6NCP - chains B and F of the 3 polymer chains in the assembly; structure by X-ray diffraction, 2.76 A resolution.

[Chain B]
Name: ACS202 Fab light chain
Source organism: Homo sapiens
Notes: antibody fragment or engineered binder
Sequence (214 residues; row label = number of the first residue in the row):
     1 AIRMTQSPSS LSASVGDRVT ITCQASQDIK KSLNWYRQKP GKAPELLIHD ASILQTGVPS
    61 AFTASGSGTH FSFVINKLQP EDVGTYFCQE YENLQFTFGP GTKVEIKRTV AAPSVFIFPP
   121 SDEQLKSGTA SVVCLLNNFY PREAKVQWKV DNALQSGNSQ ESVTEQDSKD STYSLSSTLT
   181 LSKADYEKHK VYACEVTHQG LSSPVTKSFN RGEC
Disordered / not traced: 213-214
Disulfides: C23-C88, C134-C194
Ligand contacts: glycine (GLY): R3, Q24, A25, S26

[Chain F]
Name: His-tag of fusion peptide
Sequence (5 residues; row label = number of the first residue in the row):
    12 HHHHH

[How chain B and chain F interact]
Residue-residue contacts (8):
  S10(B) - H13(F)
  S12(B) - H15(F)
  E105(B) - H15(F)  salt bridge
  I106(B) - H15(F)
  K107(B) - H16(F)  hydrogen bond (side chain-backbone)
  Y140(B) - H15(F)  hydrogen bond
  E143(B) - H14(F)
  Y173(B) - H15(F)
Interface residues without a listed pair, chain B (10 interface residues in all): L11, Q166

[In short]
The interface between chain B and chain F involves 10 residues on one side and 4 on the other; the contacts
include 2 hydrogen bonds and 1 salt bridge. Polar pairs include E105(B)-H15(F), K107(B)-H16(F) and
Y140(B)-H15(F). Chain B binds glycine.
Chain B is ACS202 Fab light chain (Homo sapiens) and chain F is His-tag of fusion peptide; the structure,
Crystal structure of HIV-1 broadly neutralizing antibody ACS202, was determined by X-ray diffraction,
deposited together with 6NC2 and 6NC3.
